5E3L - chains A and C of the 4 polymer chains in the assembly; structure by X-ray diffraction, 2.66 A resolution.

[Chain A]
Molecule: DNA-binding protein Fis
Source organism: Escherichia coli
Reference sequence: P0A6R3 (FIS_ECOLI); residues 1-98 here = UniProt positions 1-98
Chain sequence (98 residues; each row starts with the number of its first residue):
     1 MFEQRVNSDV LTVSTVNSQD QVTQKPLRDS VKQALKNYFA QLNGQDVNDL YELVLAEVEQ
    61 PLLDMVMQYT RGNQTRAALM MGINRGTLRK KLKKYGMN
Disordered / not traced: 1-7
UniProt features mapped onto this chain:
  - DNA-binding region: Gln74 to Lys93 (H-T-H motif)
  - region: Asn17 to Gly44 (Required for the stimulation of HIN-mediated recombination)
Reported in the primary citation:
  - binding site for the 27-nt DNA strand (chain C): Gln74, Thr75
  - mutagenesis - R71A: decreased binding to F1+/-8G
  - mutagenesis - N73A (140-fold): decreased binding to F1
  - mutagenesis - R71A, T75A: unchanged binding to F1
  - mutagenesis - R71A: decreased binding to F27
  - mutagenesis - R71A: decreased binding to F28

[Chain C]
Molecule: 27-nt DNA strand
Sequence (27 nucleotides; each row starts with the number of its first residue):
     1 AAATTGGTTT GAATTTTGAG CCAATTT

[How chain A and chain C interact]
Residue-residue contacts (10):
  Gly82(A) - DT17(C)  phosphate contact
  Ile83(A) - DT17(C)  phosphate contact
  Asn84(A) - DT17(C)  hydrogen bond to the phosphate
  Asn84(A) - DG18(C)  hydrogen bond to the phosphate
  Arg85(A) - DG20(C)  base contact
  Thr87(A) - DT16(C)  sugar contact
  Thr87(A) - DT17(C)  hydrogen bond to the phosphate
  Lys90(A) - DT15(C)  sugar contact
  Lys90(A) - DT16(C)  salt bridge to the phosphate
  Lys91(A) - DT16(C)  salt bridge to the phosphate

[In short]
7 residues of chain A and 5 residues of chain C are in contact; the contacts include 3 hydrogen bonds and 2
salt bridges. Polar pairs include Asn84(A)-DT17(C), Asn84(A)-DG18(C) and Thr87(A)-DT17(C). The paper reports a
binding site for the 27-nt DNA strand (chain C) at Gln74(A) and Thr75(A); R71A of chain A reduces binding to
F1+/-8G; 3 substitutions were tested in all.
Chain A is DNA-binding protein Fis (Escherichia coli) and chain C is a 27-nt DNA strand; the structure,
Crystal structure of Fis bound to 27bp DNA F1-8G (AAATTGGTTTGAATTTTGAGCCAATTT), was determined by X-ray
diffraction together with 5DS9, 5DTD, 5E3M, 5E3N and 5E3O from the same study.
